PDB entry 8G5L | electron microscopy, 3.00 A resolution | chains B and C of the 5 polymer chains in the assembly

Chain B (and C):
Protein: DNA polymerase subunit gamma-2, mitochondrial
Organism: Homo sapiens
Notes: EC 2.7.7.7; chain C of this document is another copy of the same molecule, construct and numbering; everything in this record applies to it too
UniProtKB: Q9UHN1 (DPOG2_HUMAN); numbering as in UniProt (aligned over 1-485)
Sequence (485 residues; numbered 1 to 485; the number before each row is that of its first residue):
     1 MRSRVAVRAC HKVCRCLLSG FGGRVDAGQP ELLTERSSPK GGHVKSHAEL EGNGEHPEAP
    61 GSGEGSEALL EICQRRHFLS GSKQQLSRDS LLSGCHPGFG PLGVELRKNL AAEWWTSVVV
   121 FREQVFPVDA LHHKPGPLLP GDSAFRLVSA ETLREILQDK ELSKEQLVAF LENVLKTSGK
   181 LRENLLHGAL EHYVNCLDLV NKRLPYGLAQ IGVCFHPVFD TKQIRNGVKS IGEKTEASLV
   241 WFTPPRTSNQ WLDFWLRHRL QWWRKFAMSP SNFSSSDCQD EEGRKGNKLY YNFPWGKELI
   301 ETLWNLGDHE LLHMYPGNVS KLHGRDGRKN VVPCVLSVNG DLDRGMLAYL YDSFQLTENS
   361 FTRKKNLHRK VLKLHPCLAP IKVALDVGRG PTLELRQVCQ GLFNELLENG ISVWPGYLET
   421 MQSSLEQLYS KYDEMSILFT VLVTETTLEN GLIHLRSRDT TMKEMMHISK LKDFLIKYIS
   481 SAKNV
Not modelled in the structure: 1-67, 137-178, 222-228, 356-361 (chain C: 1-66, 138-179, 220-226, 356-367)
Curated features (UniProtKB/Swiss-Prot):
  - modified residue: Ser38 (Phosphoserine)
  - natural variant: Arg182 (R182W: In MTDPS16), Gly416 (G416A: No functional deficit), Asp433 (D433Y: In MTDPS16B), Gly451 (G451E: In PEOA4)

Chain B / chain C interface:
Contacting residue pairs - 22 pairs, chain B then chain C:
  Phe78(B) - Asn195(C)
  Phe78(B) - Leu199(C)  hydrophobic
  Pro97(B) - Leu131(C)
  Phe99(B) - Asp129(C)  hydrogen bond (backbone-backbone)
  Pro101(B) - Pro127(C)
  Val104(B) - Asp129(C)
  Phe121(B) - Leu407(C)  hydrophobic
  Glu123(B) - Pro415(C)
  Glu123(B) - Leu418(C)
  Pro127(B) - Pro101(C)
  Asp129(B) - Gly98(C)
  Asp129(B) - Phe99(C)  hydrogen bond (side chain-backbone)
  Leu131(B) - His96(C)
  Leu131(B) - Pro97(C)
  Leu131(B) - Gly98(C)
  Phe215(B) - His132(C)
  Phe403(B) - Val120(C)
  Leu407(B) - Val120(C)
  Leu407(B) - Phe121(C)  hydrophobic
  Pro415(B) - Glu123(C)
  Leu418(B) - Glu123(C)
  Ser480(B) - Glu408(C)
Other interface residues (no listed pair), chain B (18 interface residues in all): Gly100, Arg203
Other interface residues (no listed pair), chain C (25 interface residues in all): Ser80, Arg122, Gln124, Phe126, Val128, Cys196, Tyr417

Summary:
18 residues of chain B face 25 of chain C across their interface; the contacts include 2 hydrogen bonds. The
hydrogen-bonded pair is Asp129(B)-Phe99(C).
Both chains are DNA polymerase subunit gamma-2, mitochondrial (Homo sapiens). Entry 8G5L (Cryo-EM structure of
the Primer Separation Complex (IX) of Human Mitochondrial DNA Polymerase Gamma) was determined by electron
microscopy, deposited together with 8G5I, 8G5J, 8G5K, 8G5N, 8G5O, 8G5P and 8T7E.
